2A9Y - chain A; structure by X-ray diffraction, 1.35 A resolution.

Chain A:
Protein: adenosine kinase
Source organism: Toxoplasma gondii
Notes: EC 2.7.1.20
UniProtKB: Q9TVW2 (ADK_TOXGO); residues 1-363 here = UniProt positions 1-363
Amino-acid sequence (383 residues; numbered -19 to 363; the number before each row is that of its first residue; numbers below 1 keep their minus sign (Met-19 is residue -19)):
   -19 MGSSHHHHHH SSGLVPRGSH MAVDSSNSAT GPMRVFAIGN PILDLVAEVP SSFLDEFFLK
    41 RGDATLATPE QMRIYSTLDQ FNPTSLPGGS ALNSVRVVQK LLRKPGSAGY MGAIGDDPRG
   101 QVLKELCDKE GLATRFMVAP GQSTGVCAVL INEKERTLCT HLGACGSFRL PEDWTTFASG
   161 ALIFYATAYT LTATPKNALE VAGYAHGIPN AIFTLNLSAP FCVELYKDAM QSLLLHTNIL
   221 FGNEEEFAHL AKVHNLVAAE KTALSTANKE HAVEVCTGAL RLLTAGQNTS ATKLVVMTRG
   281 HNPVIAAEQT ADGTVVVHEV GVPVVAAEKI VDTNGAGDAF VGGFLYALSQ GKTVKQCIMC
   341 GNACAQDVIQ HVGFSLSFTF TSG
Not modelled in the structure: -19 to 9, 361-363
Construct notes: expression tag (-19 to 0); engineered mutation Ser270 (Gly in Q9TVW2), Phe360 (Ser in Q9TVW2), Thr361 (Leu in Q9TVW2), Ser362 (Pro in Q9TVW2), Gly363 (Cys in Q9TVW2)
Ion coordination: Na+ site 1: Asn268, Thr269, Thr290; Na+ site 2: Val348, His351, Gly353
Residues lining bound ligands:
  - 6N-dimethyladenosine (26A), molecule 1: Asn20, Ile22, Asp24, Leu46, Gly68, Gly69, Ser70, Asn73, Cys127, Thr140, Leu142, Tyr169, Thr172, Gly315, Asp318, Phe354
  - 6N-dimethyladenosine (26A), molecule 2: Thr278, Gly280, His281, Val284, Val302, Pro303, Val305, Ile310, Thr313, Ala316, Gly317, Phe320, Asn342, Ala345, Gln346, Ile349
Swiss-Prot annotation at these positions:
  - active site: Asp318
  - binding site (Mg(2+)): Ala185, Ile188, Ala191

In short:
Chain A binds 6N-dimethyladenosine. Asn268, Thr269 and Thr290 coordinate Na+ site 1. Val348, His351 and Gly353
form the Na+ site 2. From UniProt: active-site residue Asp318 and 3 Mg2+-binding residues.
Chain A is adenosine kinase (Toxoplasma gondii); the structure, Crystal structure of T. gondii adenosine
kinase complexed with N6-dimethyladenosine, was determined by X-ray diffraction (same publication as 2AA0,
2AB8 and 2A9Z).
